5FOW - chains A and E; structure by X-ray diffraction, 1.80 A resolution.

Chain A:
Name: DNA repair and recombination protein RadA
Source organism: Pyrococcus furiosus (strain ATCC 43587 / DSM 3638 / JCM 8422 / Vc1)
Notes: fragment: atpase
Reference sequence: O74036 (RADA_PYRFU); aligned to UniProt positions 108-349 over residues 108-349
Sequence (231 residues; each row starts with the number of its first residue; note: 12 numbers in that range are skipped by the numbering (no residue carries them; nothing is unmodelled there)):
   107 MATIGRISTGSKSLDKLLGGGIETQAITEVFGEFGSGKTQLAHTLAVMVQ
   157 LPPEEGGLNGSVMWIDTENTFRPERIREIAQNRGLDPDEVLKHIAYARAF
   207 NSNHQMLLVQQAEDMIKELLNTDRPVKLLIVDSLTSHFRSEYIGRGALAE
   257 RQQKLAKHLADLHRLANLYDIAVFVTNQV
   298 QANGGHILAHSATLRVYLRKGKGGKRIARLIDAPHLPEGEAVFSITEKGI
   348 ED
Not modelled in the structure: 107, 298-304, 332
Sequence notes: initiating methionine (107); engineered mutation Met169 (Ile in O74036), Ala201 (Tyr in O74036), Tyr202 (Val in O74036), Met221 (Lys in O74036), Asn300 (Arg288 in O74036)
UniProt features mapped onto this chain:
  - binding site (ATP): Gly138 to Thr145

Chain E:
Name: Whta peptide
Sequence (6 residues; each row starts with the number of its first residue; note: 1 number in that range is skipped by the numbering (no residue carries it; nothing is unmodelled there); numbering starts at 0):
     0 XWHTA
     6 X
Modified residues: ACE (acetyl group) at position 0; NH2 (amino group) at position 6
Covalently attached groups: covalent link Ala4-NH2_6

Interface between chain A and chain E:
Residue-residue contacts - 19 pairs, chain A then chain E:
  Met169(A) with Trp1(E), hydrophobic
  Trp170(A) with Trp1(E)
  Ile171(A) with Trp1(E), hydrophobic
  Phe177(A) with Ala4(E), hydrophobic
  Leu197(A) with Ala4(E); NH2_6(E)
  Lys198(A) with Thr3(E)
  Ile200(A) with Thr3(E); Ala4(E), hydrogen bond (backbone-backbone)
  Ala201(A) with Trp1(E); His2(E)
  Tyr202(A) with ACE_0(E); Trp1(E); His2(E), hydrogen bond (backbone-backbone)
  Ala203(A) with ACE_0(E); Trp1(E), hydrophobic
  Leu214(A) with Trp1(E), hydrogen bond (backbone-side chain)
  Gln217(A) with Trp1(E)
  Ala218(A) with Trp1(E)
Other interface residues (no listed pair), chain A (14 interface residues in all): Pro179

Overview:
14 residues of chain A face 6 of chain E across their interface; the contacts include 3 hydrogen bonds. Polar
pairs include Leu214(A)-Trp1(E), Ile200(A)-Ala4(E) and Tyr202(A)-His2(E). From UniProt: 8 ATP-binding residues
on chain A.
Chain A is DNA repair and recombination protein RadA (Pyrococcus furiosus (strain ATCC 43587 / DSM 3638 / JCM
8422 / Vc1)) and chain E is Whta peptide; the structure, Humanised monomeric rada in complex with whta
tetrapeptide, was determined by X-ray diffraction, deposited together with 5FOT, 5FOX and 5FPK.
